Entry 6L3V (electron microscopy, 2.63 A resolution); this record covers chains A and F of the 6 polymer chains in the assembly.

== Chain A (and F) ==
Protein: Gap junction gamma-3 protein
Organism: Homo sapiens
Notes: chain F of this document is another copy of the same molecule, construct and numbering; everything in this record applies to it too
UniProt: Q8NFK1 (CXG3_HUMAN); residues 1-279 here = UniProt positions 1-279
Amino-acid sequence (279 residues; numbered 1 to 279; the number before each row is that of its first residue):
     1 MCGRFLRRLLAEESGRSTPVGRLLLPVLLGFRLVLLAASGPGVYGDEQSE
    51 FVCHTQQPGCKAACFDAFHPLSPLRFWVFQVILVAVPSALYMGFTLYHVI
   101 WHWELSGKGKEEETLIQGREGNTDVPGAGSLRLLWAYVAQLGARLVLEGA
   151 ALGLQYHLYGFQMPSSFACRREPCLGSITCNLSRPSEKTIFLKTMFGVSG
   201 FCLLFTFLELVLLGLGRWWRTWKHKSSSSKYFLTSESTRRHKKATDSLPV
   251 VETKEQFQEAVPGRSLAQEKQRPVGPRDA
Disordered / not traced: 1, 108-126, 222-279
Differences from the reference sequence: engineered mutation G15 (Arg in Q8NFK1)
Disulfides: C53-C180, C60-C174, C64-C169
Residues lining bound ligands:
  - Lauryl Maltose Neopentyl Glycol (LMN), molecule 1: D66, A67, P70, L71, R75, F79, A150, L154, H157, L158, F167, R171
  - Lauryl Maltose Neopentyl Glycol (LMN), molecule 2: M163, S186, T189, I190, T194
From the paper describing this entry:
  - specificity-determining residues: H54, T179 (proposed by the authors, not directly observed)

== How chain A and chain F interact ==
Residue-residue contacts (29; chain A residue first):
  Q48(A) with E50(F); S183(F); R184(F)
  P58(A) with H54(F)
  A62(A) with L182(F); S183(F)
  D66(A) with R184(F); P185(F); S186(F), hydrogen bond
  P70(A) with S186(F); E187(F)
  L71(A) with E187(F)
  S72(A) with E187(F), hydrogen bond (backbone-side chain)
  R75(A) with G42(F); E187(F), salt bridge
  V78(A) with S39(F)
  F79(A) with F31(F), hydrophobic
  I82(A) with F31(F), hydrophobic
  L90(A) with L23(F); V27(F), hydrophobic
  G93(A) with L23(F)
  F94(A) with L23(F)
  Y97(A) with L10(F); S14(F); R22(F)
  I100(A) with R7(F); L10(F), hydrophobic
  W101(A) with R22(F)
  W103(A) with R7(F)
Interface residues without a listed pair, chain A (24 interface residues in all): F5, G59, F65, L83, V86, A89
Interface residues without a listed pair, chain F (26 interface residues in all): A11, L24, V34, L35, A38, V43, N181, I190, T194

== Overview ==
Chain A and chain F form an interface of 24 and 26 residues respectively, with 2 hydrogen bonds and 1 salt
bridge. Polar pairs include R75(A)-E187(F), D66(A)-S186(F) and S72(A)-E187(F). Ligands of chain A: Lauryl
Maltose Neopentyl Glycol. From the paper: specificity determinants H54(A) and T179(A).
Chain A and chain F are both Gap junction gamma-3 protein (Homo sapiens); the structure, The R15G mutant of
human Cx31.3/GJC3 connexin hemichannel, was determined by electron microscopy together with 6L3U from the same
study.
